3SWW - chains A and B; structure by X-ray diffraction, 2.00 A resolution.

Chain A (and B):
Name: Dipeptidyl peptidase 4
Organism: Homo sapiens
Notes: EC 3.4.14.5; chain B of this document is another copy of the same molecule, construct and numbering; everything in this record applies to it too
UniProt: P27487 (DPP4_HUMAN); residue numbers follow UniProt; this construct covers 39-766
Amino-acid sequence (753 residues; row label = number of the first residue in the row):
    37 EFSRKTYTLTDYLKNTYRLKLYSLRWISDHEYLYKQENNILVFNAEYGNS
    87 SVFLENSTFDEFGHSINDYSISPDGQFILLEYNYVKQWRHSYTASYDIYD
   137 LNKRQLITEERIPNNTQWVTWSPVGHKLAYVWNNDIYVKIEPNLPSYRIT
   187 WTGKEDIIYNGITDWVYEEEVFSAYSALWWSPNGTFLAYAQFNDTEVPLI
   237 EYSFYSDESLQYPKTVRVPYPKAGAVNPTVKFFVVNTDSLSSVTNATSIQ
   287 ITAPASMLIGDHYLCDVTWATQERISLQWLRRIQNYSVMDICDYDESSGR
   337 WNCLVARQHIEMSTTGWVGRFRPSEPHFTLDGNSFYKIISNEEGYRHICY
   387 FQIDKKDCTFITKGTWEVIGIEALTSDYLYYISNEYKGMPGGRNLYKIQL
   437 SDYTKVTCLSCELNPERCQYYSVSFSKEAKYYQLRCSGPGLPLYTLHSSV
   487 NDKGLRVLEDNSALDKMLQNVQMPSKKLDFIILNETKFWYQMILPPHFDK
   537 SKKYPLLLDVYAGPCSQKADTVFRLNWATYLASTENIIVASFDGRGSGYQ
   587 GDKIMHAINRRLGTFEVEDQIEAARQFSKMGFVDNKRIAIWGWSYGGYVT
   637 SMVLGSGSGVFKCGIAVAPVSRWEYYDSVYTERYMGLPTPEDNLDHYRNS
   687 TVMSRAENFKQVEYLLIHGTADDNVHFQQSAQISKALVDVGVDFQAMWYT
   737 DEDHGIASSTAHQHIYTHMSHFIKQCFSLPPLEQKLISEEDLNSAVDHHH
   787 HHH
Disordered / not traced: 37-39, 767-789
Disulfide bonds: Cys328-Cys339, Cys385-Cys394, Cys444-Cys447, Cys454-Cys472, Cys649-Cys762
Covalently attached groups: N-acetylglucosamine (NAG) linked to Asn85, Asn150, Asn219, Asn229, Asn520
Construct notes: expression tag (37-38, 767-789)
Small-molecule neighbours:
  - sa- (KXB; 3-(aminomethyl)-4-(2,4-dichlorophenyl)-6-(2-methoxyethyl)-2-methyl-5,6-dihydro-7H-pyrrolo[3,4-b]pyridin-7-one): Arg125, Glu205, Glu206, Tyr547, Trp629, Ser630, Tyr631, Val656, Trp659, Tyr662, Tyr666, Asn710, Val711, His740
  - N-acetylglucosamine (NAG; 2-acetamido-2-deoxy-beta-D-glucopyranose): Trp187, Val279, Thr280, Asn281
Curated features (UniProtKB/Swiss-Prot):
  - active site (Charge relay system): Ser630, Asp708, His740
  - glycosylation (N-linked (GlcNAc...) asparagine): Asn85, Asn92, Asn150, Asn219, Asn229, Asn281, Asn321, Asn520, Asn685
  - mutagenesis: Asn85 (N85A: Does not inhibit dipeptidyl peptidase activity, interaction with ADA and homodimer formation), Asn92 (N92A: Does not inhibit dipeptidyl peptidase activity, interaction with ADA and homodimer formation), Asn150 (N150A: Does not inhibit dipeptidyl peptidase activity, interaction with ADA and homodimer formation), Glu205 (E205K: Inhibits dipeptidyl peptidase activity), Glu206 (E206L: Inhibits dipeptidyl peptidase activity), Asn219 (N219A: Does not inhibit dipeptidyl peptidase activity, interaction with ADA and homodimer formation), Asn229 (N229A: Does not inhibit dipeptidyl peptidase activity, interaction with ADA and homodimer formation), Asn281 (N281A: Does not inhibit dipeptidyl peptidase activity, interaction with ADA and homodimer formation), Asn321 (N321A: Does not inhibit dipeptidyl peptidase activity, interaction with ADA and homodimer formation), Asn520 (N520A: Does not inhibit dipeptidyl peptidase activity, interaction with ADA and homodimer formation), Asn685 (N685A: Does not inhibit dipeptidyl peptidase activity, interaction with ADA and homodimer formation), His750 (H750A: Inhibits weakly homodimerization and dipeptidyl peptidase activity ...)

Chain A / chain B interface:
Residue-residue contacts (106; chain A residue first):
  Pro234(A) - Tyr248(B)
  Leu235(A) - Tyr248(B)
  Ile236(A) - Pro249(B)
  Glu237(A) - Ser239(B)
  Glu237(A) - Thr251(B)  hydrogen bond
  Tyr238(A) - Ser239(B)
  Ser239(A) - Glu237(B)
  Tyr241(A) - Phe713(B)
  Tyr241(A) - Gln714(B)
  Tyr241(A) - Ala717(B)  hydrophobic
  Tyr241(A) - Gln718(B)  hydrogen bond (backbone-side chain)
  Ser242(A) - Gln718(B)  hydrogen bond (backbone-side chain)
  Ser242(A) - Lys721(B)  hydrogen bond (backbone-side chain)
  Asp243(A) - Gln718(B)
  Glu244(A) - Arg658(B)  hydrogen bond (backbone-side chain)
  Glu244(A) - Tyr661(B)  hydrogen bond (backbone-side chain)
  Glu244(A) - Met689(B)
  Glu244(A) - Gln718(B)
  Ser245(A) - Arg658(B)
  Leu246(A) - Tyr661(B)
  Leu246(A) - Gln714(B)  hydrogen bond (backbone-side chain)
  Gln247(A) - Lys258(B)
  Gln247(A) - Ala259(B)
  Gln247(A) - Glu660(B)
  Gln247(A) - Tyr661(B)
  Gln247(A) - Gln714(B)  hydrogen bond (backbone-side chain)
  Tyr248(A) - Pro234(B)
  Tyr248(A) - Leu235(B)
  Tyr248(A) - Tyr256(B)  hydrogen bond (side chain-backbone)
  Tyr248(A) - Pro257(B)
  Tyr248(A) - Lys258(B)  hydrogen bond (side chain-backbone)
  Tyr248(A) - Ala261(B)
  Pro249(A) - Ile236(B)
  Pro249(A) - Gln714(B)
  Thr251(A) - Glu237(B)  hydrogen bond
  Arg253(A) - Glu237(B)  salt bridge
  Arg253(A) - Arg253(B)
  Tyr256(A) - Tyr248(B)  hydrogen bond (backbone-side chain)
  Pro257(A) - Tyr248(B)
  Lys258(A) - Gln247(B)
  Lys258(A) - Tyr248(B)  hydrogen bond (backbone-side chain)
  Ala259(A) - Gln247(B)  hydrogen bond (backbone-side chain)
  Ala261(A) - Tyr248(B)
  Arg658(A) - Glu244(B)  salt bridge
  Glu660(A) - Gln247(B)  hydrogen bond (backbone-side chain)
  Tyr661(A) - Glu244(B)  hydrogen bond (side chain-backbone)
  Tyr661(A) - Leu246(B)
  Tyr661(A) - Gln247(B)
  Thr687(A) - Glu244(B)
  Met689(A) - Glu244(B)
  Phe713(A) - Tyr241(B)
  Phe713(A) - Trp734(B)
  Gln714(A) - Tyr241(B)
  Gln714(A) - Leu246(B)
  Gln714(A) - Gln247(B)  hydrogen bond (side chain-backbone)
  Gln714(A) - Pro249(B)
  Ser716(A) - Trp734(B)
  Ala717(A) - Tyr241(B)  hydrophobic
  Ala717(A) - Thr736(B)  hydrogen bond (backbone-side chain)
  Gln718(A) - Tyr241(B)  hydrogen bond (side chain-backbone)
  Gln718(A) - Ser242(B)  hydrogen bond (side chain-backbone)
  Gln718(A) - Asp243(B)  hydrogen bond (side chain-backbone)
  Gln718(A) - Glu244(B)
  Ser720(A) - Trp734(B)  hydrogen bond
  Ser720(A) - Thr736(B)  hydrogen bond
  Lys721(A) - Ser242(B)  hydrogen bond (side chain-backbone)
  Lys721(A) - Thr736(B)
  Lys721(A) - Asp737(B)
  Val724(A) - Tyr735(B)  hydrophobic
  Val724(A) - Thr746(B)
  Val724(A) - Ala747(B)  hydrophobic
  Val724(A) - His750(B)
  Asp725(A) - Thr746(B)  hydrogen bond
  Val728(A) - His750(B)  hydrogen bond (backbone-side chain)
  Asp729(A) - His750(B)
  Asp729(A) - His754(B)  salt bridge
  Asp729(A) - His757(B)  salt bridge
  Phe730(A) - Met733(B)
  Phe730(A) - His750(B)
  Phe730(A) - His754(B)
  Ala732(A) - Ala732(B)
  Ala732(A) - Trp734(B)  hydrophobic
  Met733(A) - Phe730(B)
  Met733(A) - Trp734(B)
  Trp734(A) - Leu702(B)  hydrophobic
  Trp734(A) - Phe713(B)
  Trp734(A) - Ser716(B)
  Trp734(A) - Ser720(B)  hydrogen bond
  Trp734(A) - Ala732(B)  hydrophobic
  Trp734(A) - Met733(B)
  Trp734(A) - Trp734(B)
  Tyr735(A) - Val724(B)  hydrophobic
  Thr736(A) - Ala717(B)  hydrogen bond (side chain-backbone)
  Thr736(A) - Ser720(B)  hydrogen bond
  Thr736(A) - Lys721(B)
  Asp737(A) - Lys721(B)
  Thr746(A) - Val724(B)
  Thr746(A) - Asp725(B)  hydrogen bond
  Ala747(A) - Val724(B)  hydrophobic
  His750(A) - Val724(B)
  His750(A) - Val728(B)  hydrogen bond (side chain-backbone)
  His750(A) - Asp729(B)  salt bridge
  His750(A) - Phe730(B)
  His754(A) - Asp729(B)  salt bridge
  His754(A) - Phe730(B)
  His757(A) - Asp729(B)  salt bridge
Interface residues without a listed pair, chain A (52 interface residues in all): Leu702, Gln731
Interface residues without a listed pair, chain B (52 interface residues in all): Tyr238, Ser245, Thr687, Gln731

Overview:
Chain A and chain B each contribute 52 residues to their interface, with 31 hydrogen bonds and 7 salt bridges.
Polar contacts include Arg253(A)-Glu237(B), Arg658(A)-Glu244(B) and Asp729(A)-His754(B). Bound to chain A:
N-acetylglucosamine and sa-. N-acetylglucosamine is covalently linked to Asn85(A), Asn150(A), Asn219(A),
Asn229(A) and Asn520(A).
Chain A and chain B are both Dipeptidyl peptidase 4 (Homo sapiens); the structure, Crystal structure of human
dpp-iv in complex with sa-(+)-3-(aminomethyl)-4-(2,4-dichlorophenyl)-6-(2-methoxyphenyl)-
2-methyl-5h-pyrrolo[3,4-b]pyridin-7(6h)-one, was determined by X-ray diffraction together with 3SX4 from the
same study.
